1DSZ - chains C and B of the 4 polymer chains in the assembly; structure by X-ray diffraction, 1.70 A resolution.

== Chain C ==
Molecule: 15-nt DNA strand
Sequence (15 nucleotides; each row starts with the number of its first residue):
  1495 CAGGTCAAAGGTCAG

== Chain B ==
Name: Retinoic acid receptor rxr-alpha
Source organism: Homo sapiens
UniProt: P19793 (RXRA_HUMAN); residues 1229-1312 here correspond to UniProt positions 129-212 (UniProt number = residue number - 1100)
Amino-acid sequence (85 residues; numbered 1228 to 1312; the number before each row is that of its first residue):
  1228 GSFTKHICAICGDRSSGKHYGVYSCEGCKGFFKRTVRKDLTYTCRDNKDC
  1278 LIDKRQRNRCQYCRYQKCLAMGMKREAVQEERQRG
Not modelled in the structure: 1312
Sequence notes: insertion (1228)
Curated features (UniProtKB/Swiss-Prot):
  - DNA-binding region: Cys1235 to Met1300 (Nuclear receptor)
  - zinc finger (NR C4-type): Cys1235 to Cys1255, Cys1271 to Cys1295
  - region: Lys1260 to Lys1265 (Nuclear localization signal), Lys1301 to Gly1312 (Hinge)
  - binding site (Zn(2+)): Cys1235, Cys1238, Cys1252, Cys1255, Cys1271, Cys1277, Cys1287, Cys1290
  - modified residue: Ser1229 (Phosphoserine), Lys1245 (N6-acetyllysine)
Ion coordination: Zn2+ site 1: Cys1235, Cys1238, Cys1252, Cys1255; Zn2+ site 2: Cys1271, Cys1277, Cys1287, Cys1290

== How chain C and chain B interact ==
Contacting residue pairs (17):
  DA1502(C) with Gly1244(B), phosphate contact; Lys1245(B), hydrogen bond to the phosphate
  DA1503(C) with His1246(B), phosphate contact; Tyr1247(B), hydrogen bond to the phosphate; Ala1304(B), sugar contact; Gln1306(B), phosphate contact; Arg1309(B), sugar contact
  DG1504(C) with Tyr1247(B), hydrogen bond to the phosphate; Lys1256(B), hydrogen bond to the base; Arg1264(B), salt bridge to the phosphate; Val1305(B), phosphate contact; Gln1306(B), hydrogen bond to the phosphate; Arg1309(B), hydrogen bond to the sugar
  DG1505(C) with Lys1260(B), base contact; Arg1264(B), salt bridge to the phosphate; Glu1308(B), phosphate contact; Arg1309(B), hydrogen bond to the phosphate
Other interface residues (no listed pair), chain C (5 interface residues in all): DT1506
Other interface residues (no listed pair), chain B (14 interface residues in all): Gly1248, Glu1307

== Summary ==
Chain C and chain B form an interface of 5 and 14 residues respectively, with 7 hydrogen bonds and 2 salt
bridges. Polar pairs include DG1504(C)-Lys1256(B), DG1504(C)-Arg1309(B) and DA1502(C)-Lys1245(B). From
UniProt: a DNA-binding region and 8 Zn2+-binding residues on chain B.
Here chain C is a 15-nt DNA strand and chain B is Retinoic acid receptor rxr-alpha (Homo sapiens). Entry 1DSZ
(Structure of the rxr/rar DNA-binding domain heterodimer in complex with the retinoic acid response element
DR1) was determined by X-ray diffraction.
